Entry 7VOT (electron microscopy, 2.90 A resolution); this record covers chains M and H of the 66 polymer chains in the assembly.

# Chain M
Protein: Reaction center protein M chain
Source organism: Rhodobacter sphaeroides 2.4.1
UniProt: Q3J1A6 (RCEM_RHOS4); residues 0-307 here correspond to UniProt positions 1-308 (UniProt number = residue number + 1)
Amino-acid sequence (308 residues; numbered 0 to 307; the number before each row is that of its first residue; numbering starts at 0):
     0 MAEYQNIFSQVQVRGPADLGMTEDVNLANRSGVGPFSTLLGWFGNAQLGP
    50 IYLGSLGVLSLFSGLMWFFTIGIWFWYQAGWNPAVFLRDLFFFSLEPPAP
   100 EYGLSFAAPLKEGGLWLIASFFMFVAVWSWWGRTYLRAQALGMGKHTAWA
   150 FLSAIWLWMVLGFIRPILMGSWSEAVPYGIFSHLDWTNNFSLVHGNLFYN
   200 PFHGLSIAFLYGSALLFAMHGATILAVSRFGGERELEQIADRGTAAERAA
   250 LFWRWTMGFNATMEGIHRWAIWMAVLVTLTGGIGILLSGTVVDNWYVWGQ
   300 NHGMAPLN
Unresolved in the structure: 0
Bound ions: Fe2+: His219, Glu234, His266 (shared with 2 residues of chain L)
Small-molecule neighbours:
  - bacteriochlorophyll a (BCL), molecule 1: Trp66, Phe67, Leu89, Phe90, Met122, Trp157, Leu160, Val175, Ile179, His182, Leu183, Trp185, Thr186
  - bacteriochlorophyll a (BCL), molecule 2: Trp66, Met122, Val126, Phe150, Ala153, Ile154, Leu156, Trp157, Leu160, Trp185, Thr186, Asn187, Phe189, Ser190, Leu196, Phe197, His202, Ser205, Ile206, Leu209, Tyr210, Val276, Thr277, Gly280, Gly281, Gly283, Ile284
  - bacteriochlorophyll a (BCL), molecule 3: Thr186, Phe197, Tyr210
  - bacteriochlorophyll a (BCL), molecule 4: Phe197, His202, Gly203, Ile206, Ala207, Tyr210, Gly211, Leu214
  - bacteriopheophytin b (BPB), molecule 1: Ser59, Leu60, Gly63, Leu64, Trp66, Phe67, Ala125, Val126, Trp129, Thr133, Thr146, Ala149, Phe150, Ser152, Ala153, Ala273, Val274, Thr277
  - bacteriopheophytin b (BPB), molecule 2: Tyr210, Ala213, Leu214, Ala217, Met218, Trp252, Thr255, Met256
  - 1,2-diacyl-sn-glycero-3-phosphocholine (PC1), molecule 1: Pro82, Ala83, Leu86
  - 1,2-diacyl-sn-glycero-3-phosphocholine (PC1), molecule 2: Pro200, Leu204, Trp297, Asn300, His301, Gly302, Met303
  - 1,2-diacyl-sn-glycero-3-phosphocholine (PC1), molecule 3: Phe208, Met256, Gly257, Phe258, Trp268, Trp271, Met272, Leu275
  - spheroidene (SPO): Trp66, Phe67, Ile70, Gly71, Phe74, Trp75, Phe85, Leu89, Phe105, Trp115, Leu116, Ser119, Phe120, Met122, Phe123, Trp157, Met158, Leu160, Gly161, Phe162, Trp171, Val175, Tyr177, Gly178, Ile179, His182
  - ubiquinone-10 (U10), molecule 1: Phe7, Ser8, Leu38, Trp41
  - ubiquinone-10 (U10), molecule 2: Leu214, Leu215, Met218, His219, Thr222, Ile223, Ala248, Ala249, Trp252, Met256, Phe258, Asn259, Ala260, Thr261, Met262, Ile265, Trp268, Met272
Swiss-Prot annotation at these positions:
  - binding site ((7R,8Z)-bacteriochlorophyll b): His182, His202
  - binding site (Fe cation): His219, Glu234, His266
  - binding site (a ubiquinone): Trp252
From the paper describing this entry:
  - binding site for ubiquinone-10: Trp41

# Chain H
Protein: Reaction center protein H chain
Source organism: Rhodobacter sphaeroides 2.4.1
UniProt: Q3J170 (RCEH_RHOS4); residue numbers follow UniProt; this construct covers 1-260
Amino-acid sequence (260 residues; each row starts with the number of its first residue):
     1 MVGVTAFGNFDLASLAIYSFWIFLAGLIYYLQTENMREGYPLENEDGTPA
    51 ANQGPFPLPKPKTFILPHGRGTLTVPGPESEDRPIALARTAVSEGFPHAP
   101 TGDPMKDGVGPASWVARRDLPELDGHGHNKIKPMKAAAGFHVSAGKNPIG
   151 LPVRGCDLEIAGKVVDIWVDIPEQMARFLEVELKDGSTRLLPMQMVKVQS
   201 NRVHVNALSSDLFAGIPTIKSPTEVTLLEEDKICGYVAGGLMYAAPKRKS
   251 VVAAMLAEYA
Unresolved in the structure: 259-260
Small-molecule neighbours:
  - 1,2-diacyl-sn-glycero-3-phosphocholine (PC1), molecule 1: Asn9, Ile17, Tyr18, Trp21
  - 1,2-diacyl-sn-glycero-3-phosphocholine (PC1), molecule 2: Leu24, Leu27, Ile28, Leu31, Gln32, Met36, Tyr40, Gln53, Gly54, Pro55, Phe56
  - 1,2-diacyl-sn-glycero-3-phosphocholine (PC1), molecule 3: Ile28, Leu42, Asn52, Gln53, Gly54, Pro55, Phe56
  - 1,2-diacyl-sn-glycero-3-phosphocholine (PC1), molecule 4: Tyr29, Pro55, Phe56, Pro57, Leu58
  - 1,2-diacyl-sn-glycero-3-phosphocholine (PC1), molecule 5: Asn44, Ala50, Ala51, Asn52, Glu94, Gly95
  - 1,2-diacyl-sn-glycero-3-phosphocholine (PC1), molecule 6: Ala51, Asn52, Gln53, Gly54
  - 1,2-diacyl-sn-glycero-3-phosphocholine (PC1), molecule 7: Met255, Leu256, Ala257, Glu258

# Chain M / chain H interface
Residue-residue contacts (120; chain M residue first):
  Tyr3(M) - Met193(H)
  Tyr3(M) - Gln194(H)
  Tyr3(M) - Val196(H)
  Tyr3(M) - Lys197(H)
  Asn5(M) - Gln194(H)
  Gln9(M) - Met193(H)  hydrogen bond (side chain-backbone)
  Gln9(M) - Val196(H)  hydrogen bond (side chain-backbone)
  Gln9(M) - Lys197(H)
  Gln9(M) - Val198(H)  hydrogen bond (side chain-backbone)
  Val10(M) - Val142(H)  hydrophobic
  Val10(M) - Ala144(H)
  Val10(M) - Lys146(H)
  Val10(M) - Pro148(H)
  Val10(M) - Ala176(H)  hydrophobic
  Val10(M) - Met193(H)  hydrophobic
  Gln11(M) - His141(H)
  Gln11(M) - Val142(H)
  Gln11(M) - Ser143(H)  hydrogen bond (backbone-backbone)
  Gln11(M) - Ala144(H)  hydrogen bond (backbone-backbone)
  Val12(M) - His141(H)
  Val12(M) - Val169(H)  hydrophobic
  Val12(M) - Gln174(H)
  Val12(M) - Met175(H)  hydrophobic
  Val12(M) - Ala176(H)
  Arg13(M) - Gly139(H)
  Arg13(M) - Phe140(H)
  Arg13(M) - His141(H)  hydrogen bond (backbone-backbone)
  Arg13(M) - Ser143(H)  hydrogen bond
  Gly14(M) - Phe140(H)
  Gly14(M) - Gln174(H)
  Pro15(M) - Ala138(H)
  Pro15(M) - Phe140(H)
  Pro15(M) - Gln174(H)  hydrogen bond (backbone-side chain)
  Asp17(M) - Gln174(H)
  Met20(M) - Gly125(H)
  Phe35(M) - Gln174(H)
  Thr37(M) - Ala144(H)
  Trp41(M) - Ala144(H)  hydrophobic
  Trp41(M) - Gly145(H)
  Asn44(M) - Glu173(H)
  Pro200(M) - Ile17(H)  hydrophobic
  Phe201(M) - Ala16(H)
  Phe201(M) - Ile17(H)
  Leu204(M) - Ile17(H)  hydrophobic
  Leu204(M) - Phe20(H)  hydrophobic
  Phe208(M) - Phe20(H)  hydrophobic
  Ser227(M) - Gln194(H)
  Arg228(M) - Pro192(H)
  Arg228(M) - Gln194(H)
  Arg228(M) - Met195(H)  hydrogen bond
  Arg228(M) - Cys234(H)  hydrogen bond (backbone-side chain)
  Arg228(M) - Leu241(H)
  Phe229(M) - Cys234(H)  hydrophobic
  Phe229(M) - Ala238(H)  hydrophobic
  Glu232(M) - Arg177(H)  salt bridge
  Glu232(M) - Gln194(H)
  Arg233(M) - Ile131(H)
  Arg233(M) - Asp170(H)
  Arg233(M) - Arg177(H)
  Arg233(M) - Glu230(H)  salt bridge
  Glu236(M) - Arg117(H)  salt bridge
  Glu236(M) - Glu122(H)
  Glu236(M) - Leu227(H)
  Ile238(M) - Leu73(H)
  Ala239(M) - Leu66(H)  hydrophobic
  Ala239(M) - Leu73(H)
  Asp240(M) - Arg117(H)  hydrogen bond (backbone-side chain)
  Asp240(M) - Arg118(H)  salt bridge
  Asp240(M) - Leu227(H)
  Arg241(M) - Glu38(H)  salt bridge
  Arg241(M) - Glu79(H)  salt bridge
  Arg241(M) - Val115(H)
  Gly242(M) - Val115(H)
  Gly242(M) - Arg117(H)
  Gly242(M) - Asp231(H)
  Thr243(M) - Ser113(H)
  Thr243(M) - Val115(H)
  Thr243(M) - Asp231(H)  hydrogen bond (backbone-side chain)
  Glu246(M) - Val115(H)
  Arg247(M) - Gly110(H)
  Arg247(M) - Pro111(H)  hydrogen bond (side chain-backbone)
  Arg247(M) - Ser113(H)  hydrogen bond (side chain-backbone)
  Arg253(M) - Tyr40(H)  hydrogen bond
  Arg253(M) - Leu42(H)
  Phe258(M) - Gln32(H)
  Asn259(M) - Asn35(H)
  Ala260(M) - Asn35(H)
  Thr261(M) - Asn35(H)
  Thr261(M) - Glu38(H)
  Gly264(M) - Asn35(H)  hydrogen bond (backbone-side chain)
  Ile265(M) - Asn35(H)
  Arg267(M) - Tyr30(H)  hydrogen bond
  Arg267(M) - Leu31(H)
  Arg267(M) - Glu34(H)
  Arg267(M) - Lys62(H)
  Trp268(M) - Leu31(H)  hydrophobic
  Trp268(M) - Asn35(H)  hydrogen bond
  Trp271(M) - Phe23(H)  hydrophobic
  Trp271(M) - Leu27(H)  hydrophobic
  Leu275(M) - Phe23(H)  hydrophobic
  Leu275(M) - Leu27(H)  hydrophobic
  Thr279(M) - Phe20(H)
  Leu286(M) - Ala13(H)  hydrophobic
  Gly288(M) - Val2(H)
  Thr289(M) - Met1(H)
  Thr289(M) - Val2(H)
  Val290(M) - Met1(H)
  Val290(M) - Val2(H)
  Val290(M) - Gly3(H)
  Val290(M) - Leu12(H)  hydrophobic
  Val290(M) - Ala13(H)
  Val291(M) - Ala13(H)  hydrophobic
  Asp292(M) - Val2(H)
  Trp297(M) - Asp11(H)  hydrogen bond
  Trp297(M) - Ala13(H)
  Trp297(M) - Ser14(H)
  Asn300(M) - Asn9(H)  hydrogen bond (backbone-side chain)
  His301(M) - Asn9(H)  hydrogen bond (side chain-backbone)
  His301(M) - Asp11(H)  salt bridge
  His301(M) - Ser14(H)  hydrogen bond
Interface residues without a listed pair, chain M (62 interface residues in all): Glu2, Ala16, Gly19, Gly230, Gln237, Glu263, Ile282, Trp294
Interface residues without a listed pair, chain H (76 interface residues in all): Trp21, Leu24, Ile28, Arg37, Ala112, Trp114, His126, Lys130, Met134, Pro172, Asn206, Gly235

# Overview
The interface between chain M and chain H involves 62 residues on one side and 76 on the other, with 22
hydrogen bonds and 7 salt bridges. Polar pairs include Glu232(M)-Arg177(H), Arg233(M)-Glu230(H) and
Glu236(M)-Arg117(H). 2 1,2-diacyl-sn-glycero-3-phosphocholine molecules are bound between chain M and chain H.
From the paper: a binding site for ubiquinone-10 at Trp41(M).
Chain M is Reaction center protein M chain and chain H is Reaction center protein H chain, both from
Rhodobacter sphaeroides 2.4.1; the structure, The structure of dimeric photosynthetic RC-LH1 supercomplex in
Class-2, was determined by electron microscopy, deposited together with 7VA9, 7VB9, 7VNM, 7VOR and 7VOY.
